PDB entry 6BWP | X-ray diffraction, 1.70 A resolution | chains A and D of the 4 polymer chains in the assembly

== Chain A ==
Protein: Hemoglobin subunit alpha
Source organism: Homo sapiens
UniProtKB: P69905 (HBA_HUMAN); residues 1-141 here correspond to UniProt positions 2-142 (UniProt number = residue number + 1)
Amino-acid sequence (141 residues; numbered 1 to 141; the number before each row is that of its first residue):
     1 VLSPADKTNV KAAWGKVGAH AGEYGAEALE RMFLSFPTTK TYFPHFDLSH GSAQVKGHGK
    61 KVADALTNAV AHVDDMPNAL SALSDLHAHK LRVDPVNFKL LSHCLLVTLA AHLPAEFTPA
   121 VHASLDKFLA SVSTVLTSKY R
UniProt features mapped onto this chain:
  - binding site (O2): His-58
  - binding site (heme b): His-87
  - site: Thr-8, Asn-9 (Microbial infection: Cleavage), Lys-11 (Not glycated), Ala-13, Trp-14 (Microbial infection: Cleavage), Tyr-24, Gly-25 (Microbial infection: Cleavage), Leu-29, Glu-30 (Microbial infection: Cleavage), His-45, Phe-46 (Microbial infection: Cleavage), Asp-47, Leu-48 (Microbial infection: Cleavage), Ser-52, Ala-53 (Microbial infection: Cleavage), Val-55, Lys-56 (Microbial infection: Cleavage), Lys-56 (Not glycated), Gly-59, Lys-60 (Microbial infection: Cleavage), Lys-60 (Not glycated), Lys-90 (Not glycated), Leu-91, Arg-92 (Microbial infection: Cleavage), Lys-99 (Not glycated), Leu-106, Val-107 (Microbial infection: Cleavage), Thr-108, Leu-109 (Microbial infection: Cleavage), Val-121, His-122 (Microbial infection: Cleavage), Ser-133, Thr-134 (Microbial infection: Cleavage)
  - modified residue: Ser-3 (Phosphoserine), Lys-7 (N6-succinyllysine), Thr-8 (Phosphothreonine), Lys-11 (N6-succinyllysine), Lys-16 (N6-acetyllysine), Tyr-24 (Phosphotyrosine), Ser-35 (Phosphoserine), Lys-40 (N6-succinyllysine), Ser-49 (Phosphoserine), Ser-102 (Phosphoserine), Thr-108 (Phosphothreonine), Ser-124 (Phosphoserine), Ser-131 (Phosphoserine), Thr-134 (Phosphothreonine), Thr-137 (Phosphothreonine), Ser-138 (Phosphoserine)
  - glycosylation (N-linked (Glc) (glycation) lysine): Lys-7, Lys-16, Lys-40, Lys-61
Bound ions: heme Fe near His-87 (its only coordinating residue here)
Ligand contacts: heme (HEM): Met-32, Thr-39, Tyr-42, Phe-43, His-45, Phe-46, His-58, Lys-61, Val-62, Ala-65, Leu-66, Leu-83, Leu-86, His-87, Leu-91, Val-93, Asn-97, Phe-98, Leu-101, Ser-133, Leu-136

== Chain D ==
Protein: Hemoglobin subunit beta
Source organism: Homo sapiens
UniProtKB: P68871 (HBB_HUMAN); residues 1-146 here correspond to UniProt positions 2-147 (UniProt number = residue number + 1)
Amino-acid sequence (146 residues; row label = number of the first residue in the row):
     1 VHLTPEEKSA VTALWGKVNV DEVGGEALGR LLVVYPWTQR FFESFGDLST PDAVMGNPKV
    61 KAHGKKVLGA FSDGLAHLDN LKGTFATLSE LHCDKLHVDP ENFRLLGNVL VCVLAHHFGK
   121 EFTPPVQAAY QKVVAGVANA LAHKYH
UniProt features mapped onto this chain:
  - binding site ((2R)-2,3-bisphosphoglycerate): Val-1, His-2, Lys-82, His-143
  - binding site (heme b): His-63, His-92
  - site: Glu-7, Lys-8 (Microbial infection: Cleavage), Gly-25, Glu-26 (Microbial infection: Cleavage), Gly-29, Arg-30 (Microbial infection: Cleavage), Tyr-35, Pro-36 (Microbial infection: Cleavage), Trp-37, Thr-38 (Microbial infection: Cleavage), Phe-45, Gly-46 (Microbial infection: Cleavage), Asp-52, Ala-53 (Microbial infection: Cleavage), Gly-56, Asn-57 (Microbial infection: Cleavage), Lys-59 (Not glycated), Phe-71, Ser-72 (Microbial infection: Cleavage), Gly-74, Leu-75 (Microbial infection: Cleavage), Lys-82 (Not glycated), Thr-84, Phe-85 (Microbial infection: Cleavage), His-92, Cys-93 (Microbial infection: Cleavage), Lys-95 (Not glycated), Arg-104, Leu-105 (Microbial infection: Cleavage), Leu-110, Val-111 (Microbial infection: Cleavage), Gly-119, Lys-120 (Microbial infection: Cleavage), Phe-122, Thr-123 (Microbial infection: Cleavage), Ala-128, Ala-129 (Microbial infection: Cleavage) and 2 more in UniProt
  - modified residue: Val-1 (N-acetylvaline), Ser-9 (Phosphoserine), Thr-12 (Phosphothreonine), Ser-44 (Phosphoserine), Thr-50 (Phosphothreonine), Lys-59 (N6-acetyllysine), Lys-82 (N6-acetyllysine), Thr-87 (Phosphothreonine), Cys-93 (S-nitrosocysteine), Lys-144 (N6-acetyllysine)
  - glycosylation: Val-1 (N-linked (Glc) (glycation) valine), Lys-8 (N-linked (Glc) (glycation) lysine), Lys-17 (N-linked (Glc) (glycation) lysine), Lys-66 (N-linked (Glc) (glycation) lysine), Lys-120 (N-linked (Glc) (glycation) lysine), Lys-144 (N-linked (Glc) (glycation) lysine)
Covalent attachments: 1H-1,2,3-triazole-5-thiol (EBJ) linked to Cys-93
Bound ions: heme Fe near His-92 (its only coordinating residue here)
Ligand contacts:
  - 1H-1,2,3-triazole-5-thiol (EBJ): Glu-90, Asp-94, Lys-144, Tyr-145, His-146
  - heme (HEM): Leu-31, Thr-38, Phe-41, Phe-42, Phe-45, His-63, Lys-66, Val-67, Ala-70, Phe-71, Phe-85, Leu-88, Leu-91, His-92, Leu-96, Val-98, Asn-102, Phe-103, Leu-106, Leu-141
From the paper describing this entry:
  - binding site for 1H-1,2,3-triazole-5-thiol: Cys-93, Lys-144, His-146

== How chain A and chain D interact ==
Contacting residue pairs (27; chain A residue first):
  Pro-37(A) with His-146(D)
  Thr-38(A) with Pro-100(D)
  Lys-40(A) with His-146(D), hydrogen bond (side chain-backbone)
  Thr-41(A) with His-97(D); Asp-99(D); Tyr-145(D)
  Tyr-42(A) with Arg-40(D); Asp-99(D), hydrogen bond
  Pro-44(A) with His-97(D)
  Leu-91(A) with Arg-40(D), hydrogen bond (backbone-side chain)
  Arg-92(A) with Trp-37(D); Gln-39(D); Arg-40(D), hydrogen bond (backbone-side chain); Glu-43(D), salt bridge
  Asp-94(A) with Trp-37(D), hydrogen bond; Asp-99(D); Glu-101(D); Leu-105(D)
  Pro-95(A) with Trp-37(D)
  Val-96(A) with Glu-101(D)
  Asn-97(A) with Asp-99(D), hydrogen bond
  Tyr-140(A) with Pro-36(D); Trp-37(D), hydrophobic
  Arg-141(A) with Val-34(D), hydrogen bond (side chain-backbone); Tyr-35(D); Pro-36(D); Trp-37(D)
Also at the interface, not in a pair above, chain D (15 interface residues in all): Val-98

== Overview ==
Chain A and chain D form an interface of 14 and 15 residues respectively; the contacts include 7 hydrogen
bonds and 1 salt bridge. Among the polar pairs are Arg-92(A)/Glu-43(D), Lys-40(A)/His-146(D) and
Tyr-42(A)/Asp-99(D). Chain A binds heme. Chain D binds heme. The paper reports a binding site for
1H-1,2,3-triazole-5-thiol at Cys-93(D), Lys-144(D) and His-146(D).
Here chain A is Hemoglobin subunit alpha and chain D is Hemoglobin subunit beta, both from Homo sapiens. Entry
6BWP (Crystal structure of Deoxy Hemoglobin in complex with beta Cys93 modifying agent, TD3) was determined by
X-ray diffraction, deposited together with 6BWU.
